Entry 8XOF (electron microscopy, 2.60 A resolution); this record covers chains A and R of the 5 polymer chains in the assembly.

== Chain A ==
Protein: G protein subunit q
From: Homo sapiens
Sequence (361 residues; numbered 8 to 394; 26 numbers in that range are skipped by the numbering (no residue carries them; nothing is unmodelled there); the number before each row is that of its first residue):
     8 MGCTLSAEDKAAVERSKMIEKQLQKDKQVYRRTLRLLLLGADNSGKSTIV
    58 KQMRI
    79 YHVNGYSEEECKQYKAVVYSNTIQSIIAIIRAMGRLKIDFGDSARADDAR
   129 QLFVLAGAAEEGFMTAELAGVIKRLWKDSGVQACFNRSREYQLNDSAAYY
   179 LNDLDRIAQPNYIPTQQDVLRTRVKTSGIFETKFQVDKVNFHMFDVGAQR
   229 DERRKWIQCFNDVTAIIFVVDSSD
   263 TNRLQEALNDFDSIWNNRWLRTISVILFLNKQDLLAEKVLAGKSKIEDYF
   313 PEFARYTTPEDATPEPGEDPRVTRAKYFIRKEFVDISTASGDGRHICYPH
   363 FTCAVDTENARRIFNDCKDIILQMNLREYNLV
Unresolved in the structure: 8-14, 79-203, 263

== Chain R ==
Protein: G-protein coupled estrogen receptor 1
From: Homo sapiens
Reference sequence: Q99527 (GPER1_HUMAN); numbering as in UniProt (aligned over 1-375)
Sequence (375 residues; each row starts with the number of its first residue):
     1 MDVTSQARGVGLEMYPGTAQPAAPNTTSPELNLSHPLLGTALANGTGELS
    51 EHQQYVIGLFLSCLYTIFLFPIGFVGNILILVVNISFREKMTIPDLYFIN
   101 LAVADLILVADSLIEVFNLHERYYDIAVLCTFMSLFLQVNMYSSVFFLTW
   151 MSFDRYIALARAMRCSLFRTKHHARLSCGLIWMASVSATLVPFTAVHLQH
   201 TDEACFCFADVREVQWLEVTLGFIVPFAIIGLCYSLIVRVLVRAHRHRGL
   251 RPRRQKALRMILAVVLVFFVCWLPENVFISVHLLQRTQPGAAPCKQSFRH
   301 AHPLTGHIVNLAAFSNSCLNPLIYSFLGETFRDKLRLYIEQKTNLPALNR
   351 FCHAALKAVIPDSTEQSDVRFSSAV
Unresolved in the structure: 1-49, 199-210, 284-299, 343-375
Ligand contacts: Lys01 (A1LVW): L108, E115, S134, L137, Q138, M141, Q215, W272, E275, F278, I279, H282, H300, A301, N310, A313

== How chain A and chain R interact ==
Residue-residue contacts (53):
  R38(A) - S166(R)  hydrogen bond (side chain-backbone)
  R38(A) - R169(R)  hydrogen bond (side chain-backbone)
  R39(A) - S166(R)
  R39(A) - L167(R)
  L41(A) - M163(R)  hydrophobic
  D215(A) - R164(R)
  K216(A) - R164(R)
  D354(A) - R253(R)
  G355(A) - L250(R)
  I358(A) - L250(R)  hydrophobic
  Y360(A) - R248(R)
  F376(A) - M163(R)  hydrophobic
  N377(A) - R248(R)
  D378(A) - R248(R)  salt bridge
  K380(A) - M163(R)
  D381(A) - A244(R)
  D381(A) - R248(R)
  D381(A) - G249(R)
  D381(A) - R254(R)  salt bridge
  I383(A) - A162(R)  hydrophobic
  I383(A) - M163(R)  hydrophobic
  L384(A) - L159(R)
  L384(A) - A244(R)  hydrophobic
  L384(A) - R254(R)
  Q385(A) - R254(R)  hydrogen bond
  N387(A) - A158(R)  hydrogen bond (side chain-backbone)
  N387(A) - L159(R)
  N387(A) - A162(R)
  L388(A) - L159(R)  hydrophobic
  L388(A) - L241(R)  hydrophobic
  R389(A) - T330(R)  hydrogen bond (backbone-side chain)
  E390(A) - P94(R)
  E390(A) - R169(R)  salt bridge
  Y391(A) - P94(R)  hydrophobic
  Y391(A) - Y97(R)
  Y391(A) - M151(R)  hydrophobic
  Y391(A) - D154(R)  hydrogen bond
  Y391(A) - R155(R)  hydrogen bond (backbone-side chain)
  Y391(A) - R169(R)
  N392(A) - M260(R)
  N392(A) - Y324(R)  hydrogen bond (side chain-backbone)
  N392(A) - S325(R)  hydrogen bond (side chain-backbone)
  N392(A) - G328(R)
  N392(A) - E329(R)
  N392(A) - T330(R)  hydrogen bond (side chain-backbone)
  N392(A) - F331(R)  hydrogen bond (side chain-backbone)
  L393(A) - L159(R)  hydrophobic
  L393(A) - A257(R)
  L393(A) - M260(R)
  L393(A) - I261(R)  hydrophobic
  V394(A) - R253(R)
  V394(A) - E329(R)
  V394(A) - T330(R)  hydrogen bond (backbone-side chain)
Also at the interface, not in a pair above, chain A (29 interface residues in all): Q35, V217, H362, C379
Also at the interface, not in a pair above, chain R (32 interface residues in all): T92, F98, V240

== Overview ==
Chain A and chain R form an interface of 29 and 32 residues respectively, with 12 hydrogen bonds and 3 salt
bridges. Polar contacts include D378(A)-R248(R), D381(A)-R254(R) and E390(A)-R169(R). Bound to chain R: Lys01.
Chain A is G protein subunit q and chain R is G-protein coupled estrogen receptor 1, both from Homo sapiens;
the structure, Cryo-EM structure of Lys05 bound GPR30-Gq complex structure, was determined by electron
microscopy together with 8XOG, 8XOH, 8XOI and 8XOJ from the same study.
